Entry 6LZI (X-ray diffraction, 1.69 A resolution); this record covers chain A.

# Chain A
Molecule: DNA mismatch repair protein MutL
Source organism: Aquifex aeolicus (strain VF5)
UniProtKB: O67518 (MUTL_AQUAE); residues 2-308 here correspond to UniProt positions 9-315 (UniProt number = residue number + 7)
Chain sequence (308 residues; each row starts with the number of its first residue):
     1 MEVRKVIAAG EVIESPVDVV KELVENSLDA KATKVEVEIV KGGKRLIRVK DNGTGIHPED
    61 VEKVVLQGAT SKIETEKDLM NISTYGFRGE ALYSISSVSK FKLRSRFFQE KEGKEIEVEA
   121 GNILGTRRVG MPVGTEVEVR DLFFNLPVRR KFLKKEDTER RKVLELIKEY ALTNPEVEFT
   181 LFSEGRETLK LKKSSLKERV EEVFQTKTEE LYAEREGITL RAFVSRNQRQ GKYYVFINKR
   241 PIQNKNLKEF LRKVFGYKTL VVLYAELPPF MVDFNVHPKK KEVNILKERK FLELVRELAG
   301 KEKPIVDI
Unresolved in the structure: 1-11, 42-43, 66-89, 215-216, 229-230, 256-258, 270-290, 306-308
Construct notes: initiating methionine (1)
Ion coordination: Mg2+: Asn26 (together with ADP)
Ligand contacts: ADP (adenosine-5'-diphosphate): Asn26, Ser27, Asp29, Ala30, Asp51, Gly55, Ile56, Lys63, Val64, Glu90, Ala91, Leu92, Thr135

# Summary
Bound to chain A: ADP.
Chain A is DNA mismatch repair protein MutL (Aquifex aeolicus (strain VF5)); the structure, Aquifex aeolicus
MutL ATPase domain complexed with ADP, was determined by X-ray diffraction, deposited together with 6LZJ and
6LZK.
